Entry 7NPV (electron microscopy, 6.66 A resolution (low resolution: residue-level contacts below are approximate; hydrogen-bond / salt-bridge calls are withheld)); this record covers chains B1 and D9 of the 24 polymer chains in the assembly.

== Chain B1 ==
Protein: ESX-5 secretion system ATPase EccB5
From: Mycobacterium tuberculosis (strain ATCC 25618 / H37Rv)
Notes: EC 3.6.-.-
UniProtKB: P9WNQ9 (ECCB5_MYCTU); residue numbers follow UniProt; this construct covers 1-506
Amino-acid sequence (506 residues; numbered 1 to 506; the number before each row is that of its first residue):
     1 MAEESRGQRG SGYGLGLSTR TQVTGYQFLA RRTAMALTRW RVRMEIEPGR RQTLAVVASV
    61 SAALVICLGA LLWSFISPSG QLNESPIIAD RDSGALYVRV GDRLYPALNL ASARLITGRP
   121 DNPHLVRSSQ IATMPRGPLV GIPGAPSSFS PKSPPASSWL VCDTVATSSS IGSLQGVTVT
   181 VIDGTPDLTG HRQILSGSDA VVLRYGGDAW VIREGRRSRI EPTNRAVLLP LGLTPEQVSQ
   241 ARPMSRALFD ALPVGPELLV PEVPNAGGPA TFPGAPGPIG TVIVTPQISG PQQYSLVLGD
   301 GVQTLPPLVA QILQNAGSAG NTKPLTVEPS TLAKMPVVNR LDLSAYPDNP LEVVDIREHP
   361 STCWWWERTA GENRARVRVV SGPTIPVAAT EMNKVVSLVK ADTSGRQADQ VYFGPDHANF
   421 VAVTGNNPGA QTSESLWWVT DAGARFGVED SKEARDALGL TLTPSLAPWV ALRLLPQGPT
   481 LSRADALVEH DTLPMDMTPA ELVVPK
Not modelled in the structure: 1-9, 84-506

== Chain D9 ==
Protein: ESX-5 secretion system protein EccD5
From: Mycobacterium tuberculosis (strain ATCC 25618 / H37Rv)
UniProtKB: P9WNP9 (ECCD5_MYCTU); residues 1-503 here = UniProt positions 1-503
Amino-acid sequence (503 residues; each row starts with the number of its first residue):
     1 MTAVADAPQA DIEGVASPQA VVVGVMAGEG VQIGVLLDAN APVSVMTDPL LKVVNSRLRE
    61 LGEAPLEATG RGRWALCLVD GAPLRATQSL TEQDVYDGDR LWIRFIADTE RRSQVIEHIS
   121 TAVASDLSKR FARIDPIVAV QVGASMVATG VVLATGVLGW WRWHHNTWLT TIYTAVIGVL
   181 VLAVAMLLLM RAKTDADRRV ADIMLMSAIM PVTVAAAAAP PGPVGSPQAV LGFGVLTVAA
   241 ALALRFTGRR LGIYTTIVII GALTMLAALA RMVAATSAVT LLSSLLLICV VAYHAAPALS
   301 RRLAGIRLPV FPSATSRWVF EARPDLPTTV VVSGGSAPVL EGPSSVRDVL LQAERARSFL
   361 SGLLTGLGVM VVVCMTSLCD PHTGQRWLPL ILAGFTSGFL LLRGRSYVDR WQSITLAGTA
   421 VIIAAAVCVR YALELSSPLA VSIVAAILVL LPAAGMAAAA HVPHTIYSPL FRKFVEWIEY
   481 LCLMPIFPLA LWLMNVYAAI RYR
Not modelled in the structure: 1-18

== Chain B1 / chain D9 interface ==
Residue-residue contacts - 16 pairs, chain B1 then chain D9:
  Y13(B1) with P463(D9); H464(D9); T465(D9); I466(D9)
  G14(B1) with T465(D9); R472(D9)
  L15(B1) with R405(D9); Y467(D9)
  G16(B1) with R472(D9)
  L17(B1) with R405(D9); R472(D9); E476(D9)
  S18(B1) with P469(D9); R472(D9); K473(D9)
  Y26(B1) with S468(D9)
Other interface residues (no listed pair), chain B1 (11 interface residues in all): S11, R20, Q22, V23
Other interface residues (no listed pair), chain D9 (15 interface residues in all): V462, L470, F471, W477

== In short ==
11 residues of chain B1 face 15 of chain D9 across their interface.
Chain B1 is ESX-5 secretion system ATPase EccB5 and chain D9 is ESX-5 secretion system protein EccD5, both
from Mycobacterium tuberculosis (strain ATCC 25618 / H37Rv); the structure, MycP5-free ESX-5 inner membrane
complex, State II, was determined by electron microscopy (same publication as 7NP7, 7NPR, 7NPU, 7NPS and
7NPT).
